PDB entry 1ERX | X-ray diffraction, 1.40 A resolution | chain A

Chain A:
Protein: Nitrophorin 4
Organism: Rhodnius prolixus
UniProt: Q94734 (NP4_RHOPR); residues 1-184 here correspond to UniProt positions 22-205 (UniProt number = residue number + 21)
Amino-acid sequence (184 residues; row label = number of the first residue in the row):
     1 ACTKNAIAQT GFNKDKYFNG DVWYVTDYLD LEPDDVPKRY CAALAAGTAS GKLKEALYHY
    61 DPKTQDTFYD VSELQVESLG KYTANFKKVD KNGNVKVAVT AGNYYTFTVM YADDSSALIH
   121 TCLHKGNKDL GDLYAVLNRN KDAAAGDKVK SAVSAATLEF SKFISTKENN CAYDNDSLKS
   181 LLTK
Swiss-Prot annotation at these positions:
  - binding site (heme): His59
Disulfide bonds: Cys2-Cys122, Cys41-Cys171
Metal / ion sites: 1,3-dedimethyl-1,3-divinyl heme Fe: His59 (together with nitric oxide)
Residues lining bound ligands: 1,3-dedimethyl-1,3-divinyl heme / nitric oxide: Val25, Tyr28, Asp35, Val36, Pro37, Tyr40, Ala42, Leu44, Glu55, Leu57, His59, Phe68, Asp70, Phe86, Lys88, Tyr105, Phe107, Ile119, Thr121, Leu123, Lys125, Leu130, Leu133, Ala135

In short:
Bound to chain A: 1,3-dedimethyl-1,3-divinyl heme / nitric oxide. UniProt lists heme-binding residue His59.
Chain A is Nitrophorin 4 (Rhodnius prolixus); the structure, Crystal structure of nitrophorin 4 complexed with
no, was determined by X-ray diffraction (same publication as 1D3S and 1EQD).
